Entry 6CI0 (X-ray diffraction, 2.40 A resolution); this record covers chains A and B.

[Chain A]
Name: Cytochrome c oxidase subunit 1
Organism: Rhodobacter sphaeroides
Notes: EC 1.9.3.1
UniProtKB: P33517 (COX1_RHOSH); residues 17-551 here = UniProt positions 17-551
Sequence (535 residues; row label = number of the first residue in the row):
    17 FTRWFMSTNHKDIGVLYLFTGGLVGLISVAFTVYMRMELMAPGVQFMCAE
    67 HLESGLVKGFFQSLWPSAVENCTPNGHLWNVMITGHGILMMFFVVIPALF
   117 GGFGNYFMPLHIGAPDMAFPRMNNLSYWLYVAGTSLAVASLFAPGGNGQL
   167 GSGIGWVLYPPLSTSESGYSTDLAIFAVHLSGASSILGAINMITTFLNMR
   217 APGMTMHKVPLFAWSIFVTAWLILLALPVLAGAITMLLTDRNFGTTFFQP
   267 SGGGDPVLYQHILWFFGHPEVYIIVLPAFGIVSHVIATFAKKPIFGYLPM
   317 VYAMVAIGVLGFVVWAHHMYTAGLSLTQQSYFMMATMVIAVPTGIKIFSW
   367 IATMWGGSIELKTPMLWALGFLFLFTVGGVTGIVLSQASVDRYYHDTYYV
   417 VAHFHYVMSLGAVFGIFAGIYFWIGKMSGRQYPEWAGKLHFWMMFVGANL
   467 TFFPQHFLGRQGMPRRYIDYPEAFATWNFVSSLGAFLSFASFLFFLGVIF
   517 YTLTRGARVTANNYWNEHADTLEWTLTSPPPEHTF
Curated features (UniProtKB/Swiss-Prot):
  - binding site (Fe(II)-heme a): His-102, His-421
  - binding site (Cu cation): His-284, Tyr-288, His-333, His-334
  - binding site (heme a3): His-419
  - cross-link: His-284 to Tyr-288 (1'-histidyl-3'-tyrosine (His-Tyr))
Disulfides: Cys-64/Cys-88
Bound ions: Ca2+: Glu-54, Ala-57, Gly-59, Gln-61; heme a Fe site 1: His-102, His-421; Cu ion: His-284, His-333, His-334; Mg2+: Asp-412 (shared with Glu-254(B) of chain B); heme a Fe site 2 near His-419 (its only coordinating residue here)
Small-molecule neighbours:
  - heme a (HEA), molecule 1: Leu-34, Gly-37, Gly-38, Gly-41, Val-45, Thr-48, Met-51, Arg-52, Leu-55, Trp-95, Ile-99, His-102, Gly-103, Met-106, Met-107, Val-110, Val-111, Ala-114, Gly-171, Trp-172, Tyr-414, Val-417, Phe-420, His-421, Met-424, Ser-425, Val-429, Ile-432, Phe-433, Ile-436, Met-460, Thr-467, Phe-468, Gln-471, Arg-481, Arg-482, Tyr-483, Ala-501, Ser-504, Phe-508, Phe-511
  - heme a (HEA), molecule 2: Met-107, Trp-172, Trp-280, Val-287, Tyr-288, Ile-290, Val-291, His-333, His-334, Thr-352, Ile-355, Ala-356, Thr-359, Gly-360, Ile-363, Phe-364, Phe-391, Thr-392, Gly-395, Val-396, Gly-398, Ile-399, Leu-401, Ser-402, Asp-407, His-411, Asp-412, Val-416, His-419, Phe-420, Val-423, Met-424, Arg-481
  - (2S,3R)-heptane-1,2,3-triol (HTH), molecule 1: Gly-312, Tyr-313, Leu-314, Pro-315
  - (2S,3R)-heptane-1,2,3-triol (HTH), molecule 2: Met-350, Met-353, Val-354

[Chain B]
Name: Cytochrome c oxidase subunit 2
Organism: Rhodobacter sphaeroides
Notes: EC 1.9.3.1
UniProtKB: Q03736 (COX2_RHOSH); residue numbers follow UniProt; this construct covers 29-281
Sequence (257 residues; row label = number of the first residue in the row):
    29 SLEIIGRPQPGGTGFQPSASPVATQIHWLDGFILVIIAAITIFVTLLILY
    79 AVWRFHEKRNKVPARFTHNSPLAIAWTIVPIVILVAIGAFSLPVLFNQQE
   129 IPEADVTVKVTGYQWYWGYEYPDEEISFESYMIGSPATGGDNRMSPEVEQ
   179 QLIEAGYSRDEFLLATDTAMVVPVNKTVVVQVTGADVIHSWTVPAFGVKQ
   229 DAVPGRLAQLWFRAEREGIFFGQCSELCGISHAYMPITVKVVSEEAYAAW
   279 LEQHHHH
Unresolved in the structure: 29
Differences from the reference sequence: engineered mutation Ala-101 (Glu in Q03736); expression tag (282-285)
Curated features (UniProtKB/Swiss-Prot):
  - binding site (Cu cation): His-217, Cys-252, Cys-256, His-260
Bound ions: Cd2+ site 1: Glu-152 (shared with 1 residue of chain D); Cu ion site 1: His-217, Cys-252, Cys-256, Met-263; Cu ion site 2: Cys-252, Glu-254, Cys-256, His-260; Mg2+: Glu-254 (shared with Asp-412(A) of chain A); Cd2+ site 2: Glu-280 (shared with 1 residue of chain D)
Small-molecule neighbours:
  - heme a (HEA): Ile-68, Val-72, Pro-108, Ile-111, Leu-112
  - (2S,3R)-heptane-1,2,3-triol (HTH), molecule 1: His-96, Ser-98, Ile-102
  - (2S,3R)-heptane-1,2,3-triol (HTH), molecule 2: Leu-112, Val-113, Gly-116, Ala-117, Leu-120
  - (2S,3R)-heptane-1,2,3-triol (HTH), molecule 3: Glu-152, Ala-276, Leu-279, Glu-280, His-283

[Chain A / chain B interface]
Contacting residue pairs - 166 pairs, chain A then chain B:
  Val-60(A) with Tyr-262(B)
  Val-85(A) with Arg-171(B), hydrogen bond (backbone-side chain); Met-172(B)
  Glu-86(A) with Arg-171(B), hydrogen bond (backbone-side chain)
  Asn-87(A) with Arg-171(B)
  Cys-88(A) with Arg-171(B), hydrogen bond (backbone-side chain)
  Thr-89(A) with Arg-171(B)
  Pro-90(A) with Asp-169(B); Asn-170(B); Arg-171(B); Tyr-262(B)
  Asn-91(A) with Ile-258(B)
  Gly-92(A) with Ile-258(B)
  His-93(A) with Ile-258(B)
  Asn-96(A) with Leu-255(B); Gly-257(B), hydrogen bond (side chain-backbone)
  Asn-163(A) with Ile-258(B)
  Gln-165(A) with Ile-258(B)
  Gly-169(A) with Leu-255(B)
  Ile-170(A) with Leu-255(B)
  Gly-171(A) with Leu-255(B)
  Tyr-175(A) with Glu-254(B)
  Pro-176(A) with Ile-216(B)
  Pro-177(A) with Asp-214(B)
  Leu-178(A) with Val-215(B), hydrophobic; Leu-255(B); Cys-256(B)
  Pro-266(A) with Pro-232(B); Gly-233(B)
  Asp-271(A) with Arg-234(B), salt bridge
  Pro-272(A) with Pro-232(B)
  Val-273(A) with Val-231(B), hydrophobic; Arg-234(B)
  Gln-276(A) with Ile-216(B)
  Lys-307(A) with Glu-85(B), salt bridge; Pro-91(B)
  Lys-308(A) with Ala-92(B); Arg-93(B); Phe-94(B), hydrogen bond (side chain-backbone)
  Pro-309(A) with Thr-95(B)
  Ile-310(A) with Thr-95(B)
  Phe-311(A) with Thr-95(B); His-96(B); Asn-97(B); Trp-104(B), hydrophobic
  Gly-312(A) with Thr-95(B), hydrogen bond (backbone-backbone)
  Thr-337(A) with Lys-227(B); Gln-228(B), hydrogen bond (backbone-side chain); Asp-229(B), hydrogen bond
  Ala-338(A) with Asp-229(B)
  Gly-339(A) with Gln-228(B); Arg-234(B)
  Leu-342(A) with Leu-123(B), hydrophobic; Phe-124(B), hydrophobic; Gln-127(B); Glu-128(B)
  Gln-345(A) with Leu-123(B); Gln-127(B), hydrogen bond
  Ser-346(A) with Leu-120(B); Leu-123(B); Phe-124(B)
  Met-349(A) with Ser-119(B); Leu-120(B), hydrophobic
  Met-350(A) with Leu-120(B), hydrophobic
  Met-353(A) with Leu-112(B)
  Val-357(A) with Thr-105(B); Ile-109(B), hydrophobic; Leu-112(B), hydrophobic
  Ile-361(A) with Thr-105(B)
  Phe-364(A) with Trp-104(B), hydrophobic
  Ser-365(A) with Trp-104(B)
  Ala-368(A) with Phe-94(B); Trp-104(B), hydrophobic
  Trp-371(A) with Leu-75(B), hydrophobic; Tyr-78(B), hydrophobic; Phe-83(B); Phe-94(B)
  Gly-372(A) with Phe-83(B); Pro-91(B); Ala-92(B), hydrogen bond (backbone-backbone)
  Gly-373(A) with Phe-83(B); Asn-88(B), hydrogen bond (backbone-side chain); Pro-91(B)
  Ser-374(A) with Phe-83(B); Glu-85(B); Asn-88(B), hydrogen bond (side chain-backbone); Lys-89(B); Pro-91(B)
  Ile-375(A) with Ala-79(B); Val-80(B), hydrophobic; Phe-83(B), hydrogen bond (backbone-backbone); His-84(B); Glu-85(B), hydrogen bond (backbone-backbone)
  Glu-376(A) with Glu-85(B)
  Leu-377(A) with Val-80(B), hydrophobic
  Leu-385(A) with Val-80(B), hydrophobic
  Leu-388(A) with Ile-76(B), hydrophobic
  Phe-389(A) with Thr-73(B)
  Thr-392(A) with Thr-69(B)
  Val-396(A) with Ile-65(B), hydrophobic; Thr-69(B)
  Val-400(A) with Ile-61(B), hydrophobic; Ile-65(B), hydrophobic
  Gln-403(A) with Ile-61(B); Ile-115(B); Ser-119(B), hydrogen bond
  Ala-404(A) with Leu-123(B), hydrophobic
  Ser-405(A) with Ile-54(B); Leu-57(B); Ser-119(B), hydrogen bond; Val-122(B); Leu-123(B); Gln-126(B), hydrogen bond (backbone-side chain)
  Val-406(A) with Leu-57(B), hydrophobic; Asp-58(B)
  Arg-408(A) with Leu-123(B); Gln-126(B), hydrogen bond; Gln-127(B); Gly-225(B); Lys-227(B), hydrogen bond (backbone-side chain)
  Tyr-409(A) with Phe-43(B), hydrophobic; Gln-44(B), hydrogen bond (side chain-backbone); Pro-222(B); Lys-227(B), hydrogen bond (backbone-side chain)
  Tyr-410(A) with Phe-43(B); Asp-58(B), hydrogen bond
  His-411(A) with Lys-227(B), hydrogen bond (backbone-side chain)
  Asp-412(A) with Ser-253(B); Glu-254(B)
  Phe-473(A) with Gly-40(B); Thr-41(B)
  Arg-476(A) with Thr-41(B), hydrogen bond (side chain-backbone); Gly-42(B); Phe-43(B); Gln-44(B); Asp-58(B), salt bridge
  Gln-477(A) with Pro-36(B); Gln-37(B), hydrogen bond (side chain-backbone); Gly-40(B); Gly-42(B), hydrogen bond (side chain-backbone); Phe-43(B); Gln-44(B), hydrogen bond (backbone-side chain)
  Pro-480(A) with Gln-251(B)
  Arg-481(A) with His-260(B), hydrogen bond (backbone-side chain)
  Arg-482(A) with Glu-254(B), salt bridge; Leu-255(B); His-260(B)
  Tyr-483(A) with Gln-251(B); Cys-252(B), hydrogen bond (side chain-backbone); His-260(B), hydrogen bond (side chain-backbone); Ala-261(B), hydrophobic
  Ile-484(A) with Tyr-262(B)
  Asp-485(A) with Leu-191(B); Tyr-262(B)
  Tyr-486(A) with Leu-191(B)
  Pro-487(A) with Leu-191(B); Leu-192(B), hydrophobic; Gln-251(B)
  Ala-489(A) with Pro-36(B); Gln-37(B); Pro-38(B); Gly-39(B)
  Phe-490(A) with Pro-36(B), hydrophobic
  Trp-493(A) with Gly-39(B), hydrogen bond (side chain-backbone); Gly-40(B), hydrogen bond (side chain-backbone); Thr-41(B)
Also at the interface, not in a pair above, chain A (90 interface residues in all): Ser-181, Ala-306, Ala-356, Ile-367, Met-370, Ile-399, Thr-413, Gly-478, Thr-492
Also at the interface, not in a pair above, chain B (83 interface residues in all): Ile-68, Phe-71, Val-72, Gly-116, Gln-142, Trp-143, Phe-190, Val-226

[Summary]
90 residues of chain A face 83 of chain B across their interface; the contacts include 32 hydrogen bonds and 4
salt bridges. Polar pairs include Asp-271(A)/Arg-234(B), Lys-307(A)/Glu-85(B) and Arg-476(A)/Asp-58(B).
Here chain A is Cytochrome c oxidase subunit 1 and chain B is Cytochrome c oxidase subunit 2, both from
Rhodobacter sphaeroides. Entry 6CI0 (Catalytic core subunits (I and II) of cytochrome C oxidase from
Rhodobacter sphaeroides with E101A (II) ...) was determined by X-ray diffraction.
